Entry 3GJQ (X-ray diffraction, 2.60 A resolution); this record covers chains A and B of the 3 polymer chains in the assembly.

Chain A:
Name: Caspase-3 subunit p17
Organism: Homo sapiens
Notes: EC 3.4.22.56
Reference sequence: P42574 (CASP3_HUMAN); residue numbers follow UniProt; this construct covers 29-175
Chain sequence (147 residues; each row starts with the number of its first residue):
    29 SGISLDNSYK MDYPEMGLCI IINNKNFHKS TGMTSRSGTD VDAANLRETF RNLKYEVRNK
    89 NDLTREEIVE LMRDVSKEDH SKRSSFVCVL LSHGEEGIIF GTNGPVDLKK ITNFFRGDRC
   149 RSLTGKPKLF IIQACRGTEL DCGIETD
Not modelled in the structure: 29-33, 175

Chain B:
Name: Caspase-3 subunit p12
Organism: Homo sapiens
Notes: EC 3.4.22.56
Reference sequence: P42574 (CASP3_HUMAN); residues 176-277 here = UniProt positions 176-277
Chain sequence (108 residues; numbered 176 to 283; the number before each row is that of its first residue):
   176 SGVDDDMACH KIPVEADFLY AYSTAPGYYS WRNSKDGSWF IQSLCAMLKQ YADKLEFMHI
   236 LTRVNRKVAT EFESFSFDAT FHAKKQIPCI VSMLTKELYF YHHHHHHH
Not modelled in the structure: 176-184, 277-283
Differences from the reference sequence: expression tag (278-283)

Interface between chain A and chain B:
Contacting residue pairs (100; chain A residue first):
  Asp34(A) - Lys271(B)
  Asn35(A) - Lys271(B)
  Asn35(A) - Glu272(B)  hydrogen bond (backbone-backbone)
  Ser36(A) - Glu272(B)
  Ser36(A) - Tyr274(B)
  Tyr37(A) - Asp192(B)  hydrogen bond
  Tyr37(A) - Leu269(B)
  Tyr37(A) - Thr270(B)  hydrogen bond (side chain-backbone)
  Tyr37(A) - Lys271(B)
  Tyr37(A) - Glu272(B)  hydrogen bond (backbone-backbone)
  Met39(A) - Leu273(B)  hydrophobic
  Met39(A) - Tyr274(B)
  Met44(A) - Phe275(B)  hydrophobic
  Arg64(A) - Arg207(B)
  Ser65(A) - Arg207(B)  hydrogen bond (backbone-side chain)
  Ser65(A) - Asn208(B)
  Ser65(A) - Ser209(B)
  Gly66(A) - Asn208(B)
  Gly66(A) - Ser209(B)
  Gly66(A) - Gly212(B)
  Val69(A) - Lys210(B)
  Val69(A) - Asp211(B)
  Asp70(A) - Gly212(B)
  Asp70(A) - Ser213(B)  hydrogen bond (side chain-backbone)
  Asp70(A) - Ile216(B)
  Asn73(A) - Cys220(B)
  Leu74(A) - Ile216(B)  hydrophobic
  Leu74(A) - Cys220(B)  hydrophobic
  Thr77(A) - Cys220(B)
  Thr77(A) - Leu223(B)
  Leu81(A) - Ala227(B)  hydrophobic
  Leu81(A) - Phe275(B)  hydrophobic
  Tyr83(A) - Phe275(B)
  Leu119(A) - Ile216(B)  hydrophobic
  Glu124(A) - Pro201(B)
  Glu124(A) - Gly202(B)  hydrogen bond (side chain-backbone)
  Lys137(A) - Glu190(B)  salt bridge
  Thr140(A) - Phe193(B)
  Thr140(A) - Tyr195(B)
  Phe143(A) - Phe193(B)
  Arg144(A) - Val189(B)
  Arg144(A) - Phe193(B)
  Gly145(A) - Val189(B)  hydrogen bond (backbone-backbone)
  Asp146(A) - Val189(B)
  Thr152(A) - Ile187(B)
  Gly153(A) - Asp192(B)
  Lys154(A) - Asp192(B)
  Pro155(A) - Asp192(B)
  Lys156(A) - Asp192(B)  hydrogen bond (backbone-backbone)
  Lys156(A) - Phe193(B)
  Lys156(A) - Leu194(B)  hydrogen bond (backbone-backbone)
  Leu157(A) - Leu194(B)  hydrophobic
  Leu157(A) - Leu273(B)  hydrophobic
  Phe158(A) - Phe193(B)  hydrophobic
  Phe158(A) - Leu194(B)  hydrogen bond (backbone-backbone)
  Phe158(A) - Tyr195(B)
  Phe158(A) - Ala196(B)  hydrogen bond (backbone-backbone)
  Ile159(A) - Ala196(B)
  Ile159(A) - Phe215(B)  hydrophobic
  Ile159(A) - Leu219(B)  hydrophobic
  Ile160(A) - Ala196(B)  hydrogen bond (backbone-backbone)
  Ile160(A) - Tyr197(B)
  Ile160(A) - Ser198(B)  hydrogen bond (backbone-backbone)
  Ile160(A) - Phe215(B)
  Gln161(A) - Ser198(B)
  Gln161(A) - Ser205(B)  hydrogen bond
  Gln161(A) - Ser213(B)  hydrogen bond
  Gln161(A) - Phe215(B)
  Gln161(A) - Ile216(B)
  Ala162(A) - Ser198(B)  hydrogen bond (backbone-side chain)
  Ala162(A) - Ser205(B)
  Cys163(A) - Tyr203(B)
  Cys163(A) - Tyr204(B)  hydrophobic
  Cys163(A) - Ser205(B)  hydrogen bond (side chain-backbone)
  Arg164(A) - Tyr197(B)
  Arg164(A) - Thr199(B)  hydrogen bond (side chain-backbone)
  Arg164(A) - Ala200(B)
  Arg164(A) - Pro201(B)
  Arg164(A) - Gly202(B)  hydrogen bond (backbone-backbone)
  Arg164(A) - Tyr203(B)  hydrogen bond (backbone-backbone)
  Arg164(A) - Cys264(B)
  Gly165(A) - Gly202(B)
  Gly165(A) - Tyr203(B)
  Gly165(A) - Tyr204(B)
  Thr166(A) - Gly202(B)  hydrogen bond (backbone-backbone)
  Thr166(A) - Tyr204(B)
  Glu167(A) - Gly202(B)  hydrogen bond (backbone-backbone)
  Glu167(A) - Tyr203(B)
  Glu167(A) - Tyr204(B)  hydrogen bond (backbone-backbone)
  Leu168(A) - Tyr203(B)
  Leu168(A) - Tyr204(B)  hydrophobic
  Leu168(A) - Trp206(B)  hydrophobic
  Leu168(A) - Thr255(B)
  Leu168(A) - Lys259(B)
  Asp169(A) - Tyr203(B)
  Asp169(A) - Lys259(B)
  Asp169(A) - Lys260(B)  hydrogen bond (backbone-backbone)
  Cys170(A) - Ala258(B)
  Cys170(A) - Lys259(B)
  Gly171(A) - Lys260(B)
Other interface residues (no listed pair), chain A (47 interface residues in all): Thr67, Phe78, Leu136
Other interface residues (no listed pair), chain B (47 interface residues in all): Ala191, Gln217, Phe232, Phe256

Overview:
The chain A/chain B interface involves 47 residues from each chain; the contacts include 25 hydrogen bonds and
1 salt bridge. Polar contacts include Lys137(A)-Glu190(B), Tyr37(A)-Asp192(B) and Tyr37(A)-Thr270(B).
Here chain A is Caspase-3 subunit p17 and chain B is Caspase-3 subunit p12, both from Homo sapiens. Entry 3GJQ
(Caspase-3 Binds Diverse P4 Residues in Peptides) was determined by X-ray diffraction, deposited together with
3GJR, 3GJS and 3GJT.
